6EU3 - chains C and K of the 17 polymer chains in the assembly; structure by electron microscopy, 3.30 A resolution.

# Chain C
Molecule: DNA-directed RNA polymerases I and III subunit RPAC1
From: Saccharomyces cerevisiae (strain ATCC 204508 / S288c)
UniProtKB: P07703 (RPAC1_YEAST); residues 1-335 here = UniProt positions 1-335
Amino-acid sequence (335 residues; row label = number of the first residue in the row):
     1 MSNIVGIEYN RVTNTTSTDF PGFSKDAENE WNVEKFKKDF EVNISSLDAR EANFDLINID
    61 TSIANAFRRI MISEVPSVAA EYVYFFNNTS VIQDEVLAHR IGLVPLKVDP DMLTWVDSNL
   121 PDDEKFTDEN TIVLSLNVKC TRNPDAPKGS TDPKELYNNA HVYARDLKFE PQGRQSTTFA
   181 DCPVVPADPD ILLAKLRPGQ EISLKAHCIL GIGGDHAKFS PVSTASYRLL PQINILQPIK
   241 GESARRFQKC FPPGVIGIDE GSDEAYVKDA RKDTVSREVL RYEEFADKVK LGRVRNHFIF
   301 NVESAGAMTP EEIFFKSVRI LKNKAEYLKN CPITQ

# Chain K
Molecule: DNA-directed RNA polymerases I and III subunit RPAC2
From: Saccharomyces cerevisiae (strain ATCC 204508 / S288c)
UniProtKB: P28000 (RPAC2_YEAST); residue numbers follow UniProt; this construct covers 1-142
Amino-acid sequence (142 residues; row label = number of the first residue in the row):
     1 MTEDIEQKKT ATEVTPQEPK HIQEEEEQDV DMTGDEEQEE EPDREKIKLL TQATSEDGTS
    61 ASFQIVEEDH TLGNALRYVI MKNPDVEFCG YSIPHPSENL LNIRIQTYGE TTAVDALQKG
   121 LKDLMDLCDV VESKFTEKIK SM
Unresolved in the structure: 1-41

# How chain C and chain K interact
Contacting residue pairs (70; chain C residue first):
  D19(C) with Y78(K), hydrogen bond; K82(K), hydrogen bond (backbone-side chain)
  F20(C) with M81(K)
  P21(C) with M81(K); K82(K); P84(K)
  N29(C) with K82(K), hydrogen bond (backbone-side chain)
  E30(C) with K82(K)
  W31(C) with V79(K), hydrophobic; K82(K); D123(K); L127(K), hydrophobic
  F36(C) with L127(K), hydrophobic; V130(K), hydrophobic
  K37(C) with V130(K)
  F40(C) with V131(K), hydrophobic; K134(K)
  V42(C) with K138(K)
  I44(C) with K138(K); I139(K), hydrophobic
  L47(C) with I139(K), hydrophobic; M142(K), hydrophobic
  D60(C) with Y78(K)
  S62(C) with N74(K), hydrogen bond
  I63(C) with A75(K), hydrophobic; L127(K), hydrophobic
  A66(C) with T71(K)
  R69(C) with D69(K), salt bridge; H70(K); T71(K), hydrogen bond
  I70(C) with T71(K)
  E311(C) with F135(K); I139(K)
  F314(C) with F135(K), hydrophobic
  F315(C) with E132(K); T136(K)
  V318(C) with C128(K); V131(K), hydrophobic; E132(K)
  L321(C) with T71(K); L124(K), hydrophobic; C128(K), hydrophobic
  K322(C) with M125(K); C128(K); D129(K)
  K324(C) with L72(K)
  A325(C) with L121(K); L124(K), hydrophobic
  E326(C) with M125(K)
  Y327(C) with D43(K), hydrogen bond; K46(K)
  L328(C) with I47(K), hydrophobic; I65(K), hydrophobic; L121(K), hydrophobic
  K329(C) with Q118(K); L121(K); K122(K); M125(K)
  C331(C) with D43(K)
  P332(C) with D43(K); R44(K); I47(K)
  I333(C) with K48(K); L49(K), hydrophobic; F63(K), hydrophobic
  T334(C) with R44(K), hydrogen bond (side chain-backbone); I47(K); K48(K); L49(K), hydrogen bond (backbone-backbone)
  Q335(C) with L49(K)
Interface residues without a listed pair, chain C (40 interface residues in all): V33, E41, F54, F67, R319
Interface residues without a listed pair, chain K (41 interface residues in all): T51, R77, N83, D126

# In short
40 residues of chain C and 41 residues of chain K are in contact; the contacts include 8 hydrogen bonds and 1
salt bridge. Polar contacts include R69(C)-D69(K), D19(C)-Y78(K) and D19(C)-K82(K).
Chain C is DNA-directed RNA polymerases I and III subunit RPAC1 and chain K is DNA-directed RNA polymerases I
and III subunit RPAC2, both from Saccharomyces cerevisiae (strain ATCC 204508 / S288c); the structure, Apo RNA
Polymerase III - closed conformation (cPOL3), was determined by electron microscopy, deposited together with
6EU0, 6EU1 and 6EU2.
